Entry 7EYB (electron microscopy, 3.70 A resolution); this record covers chains I and L of the 20 polymer chains in the assembly.

== Chain I (and L) ==
Name: Peptidoglycan transglycosylase gp16
From: Escherichia phage T7
Notes: EC 4.2.2.-; chain L of this document is another copy of the same molecule, construct and numbering; everything in this record applies to it too
UniProtKB: P03726 (EXLYS_BPT7); numbering as in UniProt (aligned over 1-1318)
Amino-acid sequence (1318 residues; each row starts with the number of its first residue):
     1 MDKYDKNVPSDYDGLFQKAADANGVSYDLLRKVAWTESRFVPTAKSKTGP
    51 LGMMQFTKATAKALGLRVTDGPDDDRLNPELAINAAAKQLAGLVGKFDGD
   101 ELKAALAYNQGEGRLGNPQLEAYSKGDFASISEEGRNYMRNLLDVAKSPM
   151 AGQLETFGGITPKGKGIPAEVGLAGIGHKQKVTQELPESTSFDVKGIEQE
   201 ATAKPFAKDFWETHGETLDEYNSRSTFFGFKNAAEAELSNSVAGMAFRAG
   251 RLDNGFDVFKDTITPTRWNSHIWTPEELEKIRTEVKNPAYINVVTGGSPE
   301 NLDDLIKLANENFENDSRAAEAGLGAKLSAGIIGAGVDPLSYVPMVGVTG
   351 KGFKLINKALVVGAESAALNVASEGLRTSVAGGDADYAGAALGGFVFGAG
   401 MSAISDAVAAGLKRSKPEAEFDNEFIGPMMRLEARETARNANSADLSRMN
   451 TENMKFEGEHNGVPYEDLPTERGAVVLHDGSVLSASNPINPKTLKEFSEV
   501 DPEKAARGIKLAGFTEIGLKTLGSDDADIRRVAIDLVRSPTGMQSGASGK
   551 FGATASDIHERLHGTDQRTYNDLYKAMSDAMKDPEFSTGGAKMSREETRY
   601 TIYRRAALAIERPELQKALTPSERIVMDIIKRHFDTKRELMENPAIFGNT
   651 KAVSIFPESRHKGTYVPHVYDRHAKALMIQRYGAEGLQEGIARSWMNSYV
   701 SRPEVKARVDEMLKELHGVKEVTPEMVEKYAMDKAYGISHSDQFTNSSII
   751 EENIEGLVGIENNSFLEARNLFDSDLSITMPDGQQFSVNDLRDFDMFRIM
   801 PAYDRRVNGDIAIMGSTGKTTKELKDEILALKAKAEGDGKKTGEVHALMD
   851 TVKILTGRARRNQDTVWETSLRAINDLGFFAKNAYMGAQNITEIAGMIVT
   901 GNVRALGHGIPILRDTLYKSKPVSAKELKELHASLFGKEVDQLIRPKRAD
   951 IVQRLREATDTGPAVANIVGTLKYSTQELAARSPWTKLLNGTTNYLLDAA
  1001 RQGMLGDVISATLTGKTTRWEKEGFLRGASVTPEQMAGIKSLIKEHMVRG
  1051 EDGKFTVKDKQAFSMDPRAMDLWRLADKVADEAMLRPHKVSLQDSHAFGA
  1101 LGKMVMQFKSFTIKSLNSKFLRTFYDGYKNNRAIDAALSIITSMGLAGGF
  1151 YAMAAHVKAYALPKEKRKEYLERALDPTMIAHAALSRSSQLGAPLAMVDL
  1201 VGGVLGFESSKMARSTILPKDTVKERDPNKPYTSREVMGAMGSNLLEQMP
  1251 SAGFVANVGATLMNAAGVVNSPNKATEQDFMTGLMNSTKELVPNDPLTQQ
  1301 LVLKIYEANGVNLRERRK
Unresolved in the structure: 1-10, 157-235, 503-550, 746-761, 961-982, 1048-1054, 1234-1261, 1312-1318
Swiss-Prot annotation at these positions:
  - region: Arg-1314 to Lys-1318 (Essential for viral DNA translocation)
  - active site: Glu-37
Reported in the primary citation:
  - catalytic residues: Glu-37 (by similarity / conservation)

== Interface between chain I and chain L ==
Contacting residue pairs (53):
  Lys-62(I) / Thr-451(L)
  Lys-62(I) / Asn-453(L)
  Lys-62(I) / His-478(L)
  Gly-65(I) / His-478(L)  hydrogen bond (backbone-side chain)
  Gly-65(I) / Phe-879(L)
  Leu-66(I) / His-478(L)
  Leu-66(I) / Asp-479(L)
  Arg-67(I) / Phe-879(L)
  Val-68(I) / Phe-879(L)
  Asp-70(I) / Phe-879(L)
  Lys-88(I) / Arg-448(L)
  Lys-88(I) / Lys-882(L)
  Gly-95(I) / Val-362(L)
  Gly-95(I) / Gly-363(L)
  Lys-96(I) / Val-362(L)
  Lys-96(I) / Asn-450(L)  hydrogen bond
  Phe-97(I) / Val-362(L)
  Asp-98(I) / Val-362(L)
  Pro-265(I) / Ser-366(L)  hydrogen bond (backbone-side chain)
  Pro-265(I) / Ala-367(L)
  Arg-267(I) / Ser-366(L)
  Arg-267(I) / Asn-442(L)
  Ser-270(I) / Ala-367(L)
  His-271(I) / Glu-374(L)  salt bridge
  Ile-272(I) / Val-371(L)
  Ile-272(I) / Glu-374(L)
  Glu-300(I) / Lys-354(L)
  Arg-612(I) / Ala-1266(L)
  Glu-614(I) / Arg-632(L)  salt bridge
  Arg-693(I) / Phe-551(L)
  Arg-693(I) / Gly-648(L)
  Asn-697(I) / Ala-645(L)
  Asn-697(I) / Phe-647(L)
  Val-700(I) / Asn-643(L)  hydrogen bond (backbone-side chain)
  Val-700(I) / Ala-645(L)  hydrophobic
  Ser-701(I) / Asn-643(L)
  Ser-701(I) / Ile-646(L)
  Asp-775(I) / Asn-1270(L)
  Leu-776(I) / Ile-646(L)  hydrophobic
  Leu-776(I) / Ala-1266(L)  hydrophobic
  Ser-777(I) / Val-1269(L)
  Ser-777(I) / Asn-1270(L)  hydrogen bond
  Ile-778(I) / Gly-552(L)
  Ile-778(I) / Phe-647(L)
  Ile-778(I) / Gly-648(L)
  Thr-779(I) / Gly-552(L)  hydrogen bond (backbone-backbone)
  Thr-779(I) / Ala-553(L)  hydrogen bond (side chain-backbone)
  Thr-779(I) / Asp-557(L)
  Thr-779(I) / Arg-561(L)
  Pro-781(I) / Phe-551(L)
  Gly-783(I) / Tyr-1232(L)
  Gln-785(I) / Arg-561(L)
  Gln-785(I) / Pro-1272(L)
Also at the interface, not in a pair above, chain I (37 interface residues in all): Lys-260, Thr-266, Glu-276, Met-696, Arg-702, Met-780
Also at the interface, not in a pair above, chain L (40 interface residues in all): Glu-365, Ala-381, Leu-446, Thr-554, Thr-650, Phe-880, Asn-1264, Ser-1271

== Overview ==
The interface between chain I and chain L involves 37 residues on one side and 40 on the other; the contacts
include 7 hydrogen bonds and 2 salt bridges. Polar contacts include His-271(I)/Glu-374(L),
Glu-614(I)/Arg-632(L) and Gly-65(I)/His-478(L). UniProt lists active-site residue Glu-37(I) on chain I. From
the paper: the catalytic residue Glu-37(I).
Chain I and chain L are both Peptidoglycan transglycosylase gp16 (Escherichia phage T7); the structure, core
proteins, was determined by electron microscopy (same publication as 7EY6, 7EY7, 7EY8 and 7EY9).
